Entry 4YVS (X-ray diffraction, 3.65 A resolution); this record covers chains B and G of the 15 polymer chains in the assembly.

# Chain B
Protein: Capsid protein VP3
Organism: Enterovirus A71
UniProt: F6KTB0 (F6KTB0_9ENTO); residues 1-242 here correspond to UniProt positions 324-565 (UniProt number = residue number + 323)
Amino-acid sequence (242 residues; each row starts with the number of its first residue):
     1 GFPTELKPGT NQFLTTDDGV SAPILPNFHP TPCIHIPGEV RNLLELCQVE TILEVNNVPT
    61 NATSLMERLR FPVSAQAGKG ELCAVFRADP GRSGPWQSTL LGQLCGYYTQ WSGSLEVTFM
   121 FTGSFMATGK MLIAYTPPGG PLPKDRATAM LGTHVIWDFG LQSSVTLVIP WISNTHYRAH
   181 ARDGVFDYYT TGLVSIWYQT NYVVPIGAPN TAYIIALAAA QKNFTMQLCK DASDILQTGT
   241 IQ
Unresolved in the structure: 177-189, 238-242
Construct notes: engineered mutation Gln-227 (Lys550 in F6KTB0)
From the paper describing this entry:
  - conformationally variable residues (order/disorder transition): Tyr-177 to Tyr-189

# Chain G
Protein: Capsid protein VP1
Organism: Enterovirus A71
UniProt: F6KTB0 (F6KTB0_9ENTO); residues 1-297 here correspond to UniProt positions 566-862 (UniProt number = residue number + 565)
Amino-acid sequence (297 residues; each row starts with the number of its first residue):
     1 GDRVADVIES SIGDSVSRAL THALPAPTGQ NTQVSSHRLD TGKVPALQAA EIGASSNASD
    61 ESMIETRCVL NSHSTAETTL DSFFSRAGLV GEIDLPLEGT TNPNGYANWD IDITGYAQMR
   121 RKVELFTYMR FDAEFTFVAC TPTGEVVPQL LQYMFVPPGA PKPDSRESLA WQTATNPSVF
   181 VKLSDPPAQV SVPFMSPASA YQWFYDGYPT FGEHKQEKDL EYGACPNNMM GTFSVRTVGT
   241 SKSKYPLVVR IYMRMKHVRA WIPRPMRNQN YLFKANPNYA GNSIKPTGAS RTAITTL
Unresolved in the structure: 1-71

# How chain B and chain G interact
Pairs across the interface - 8 pairs, chain B then chain G:
  Asn-27(B) with Glu-77(G); Ser-82(G); Ser-85(G)
  Phe-28(B) with Glu-77(G)
  His-29(B) with His-73(G), hydrogen bond (backbone-side chain); Ser-74(G); Ala-76(G)
  Pro-32(B) with His-73(G)
Interface residues without a listed pair, chain B (5 interface residues in all): Pro-30
Interface residues without a listed pair, chain G (8 interface residues in all): Ser-72, Asp-81

# Summary
Chain B and chain G form an interface of 5 and 8 residues respectively, with 1 hydrogen bond. The
hydrogen-bonded pair is His-29(B)/His-73(G). The paper reports conformational variability at Tyr-177(B).
Chain B is Capsid protein VP3 and chain G is Capsid protein VP1, both from Enterovirus A71; the structure,
crystal structure of the virus-like particle of a c4 strain EV71, was determined by X-ray diffraction together
with 4YVW from the same study.
